5CXX - chain A; structure by X-ray diffraction, 1.55 A resolution.

== Chain A ==
Protein: ferulic acid esterase, AmCE1/Fae1A
From: Anaeromyces mucronatus
Notes: EC 3.1.1.73
Reference sequence: F2YCB6 (F2YCB6_9FUNG); numbering as in UniProt (aligned over 1-275)
Amino-acid sequence (275 residues; each row starts with the number of its first residue):
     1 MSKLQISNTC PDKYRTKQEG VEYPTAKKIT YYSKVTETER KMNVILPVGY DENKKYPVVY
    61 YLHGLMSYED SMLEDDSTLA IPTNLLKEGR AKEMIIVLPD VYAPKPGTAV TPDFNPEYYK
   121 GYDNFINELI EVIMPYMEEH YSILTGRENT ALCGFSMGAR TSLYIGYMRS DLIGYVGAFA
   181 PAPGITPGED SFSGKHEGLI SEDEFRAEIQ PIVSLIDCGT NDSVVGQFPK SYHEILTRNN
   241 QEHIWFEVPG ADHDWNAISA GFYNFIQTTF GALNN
Not modelled in the structure: 1-2, 275
Residues lining bound ligands: ferulic acid (FER; 3-(4-hydroxy-3-methoxyphenyl)-2-propenoic acid): G64, L65, F114, Y119, S156, M157, R160, A182, P183, D190, F192, S193, H196, V224, H253

== Overview ==
Bound to chain A: ferulic acid.
Chain A is ferulic acid esterase, AmCE1/Fae1A (Anaeromyces mucronatus); the structure, Structure of a CE1
ferulic acid esterase, AmCE1/Fae1A, from Anaeromyces mucronatus in complex with Ferulic acid, was determined
by X-ray diffraction, deposited together with 5CXU.
